Entry 9UD9 (electron microscopy, 3.11 A resolution); this record covers chains A and F of the 6 polymer chains in the assembly.

[Chain A]
Name: Na(+)-translocating NADH-quinone reductase subunit A
Source organism: Vibrio cholerae O395
Notes: EC 7.2.1.1
Reference sequence: A5F5X1 (NQRA_VIBC3); residues 1-446 here = UniProt positions 1-446
Chain sequence (446 residues; each row starts with the number of its first residue):
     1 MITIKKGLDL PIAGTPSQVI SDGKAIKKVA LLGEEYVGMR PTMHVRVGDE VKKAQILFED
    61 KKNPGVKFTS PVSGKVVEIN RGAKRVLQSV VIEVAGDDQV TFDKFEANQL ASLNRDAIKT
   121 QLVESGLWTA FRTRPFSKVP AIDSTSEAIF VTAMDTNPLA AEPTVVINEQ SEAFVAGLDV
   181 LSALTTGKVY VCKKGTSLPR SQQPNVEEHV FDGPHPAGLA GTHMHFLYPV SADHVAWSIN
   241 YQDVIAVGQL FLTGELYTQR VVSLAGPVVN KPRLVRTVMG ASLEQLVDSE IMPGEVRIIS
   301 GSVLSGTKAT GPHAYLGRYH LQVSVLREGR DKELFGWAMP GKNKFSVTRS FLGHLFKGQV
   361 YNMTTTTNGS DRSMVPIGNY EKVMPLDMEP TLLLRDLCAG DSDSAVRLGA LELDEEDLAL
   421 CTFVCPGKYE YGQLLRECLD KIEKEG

[Chain F]
Name: Na(+)-translocating NADH-quinone reductase subunit F
Source organism: Vibrio cholerae O395
Notes: EC 7.2.1.1
Reference sequence: A5F5Y4 (NQRF_VIBC3); numbering as in UniProt (aligned over 1-408)
Chain sequence (414 residues; numbered 1 to 414; the number before each row is that of its first residue):
     1 MSTIIFGVVM FTLIILALVL VILFAKSKLV PTGDITISIN GDPEKAIVTQ PGGKLLTALA
    61 GAGVFVSSAC GGGGSCGQCR VKIKSGGGDI LPTELDHISK GEAREGERLA CQVAVKADMD
   121 LELPEEIFGV KKWECTVISN DNKATFIKEL KLAIPDGESV PFRAGGYIQI EAPAHHVKYA
   181 DFDVPEKYRG DWDKFNLFRY ESKVDEPIIR AYSMANYPEE FGIIMLNVRI ATPPPNNPNV
   241 PPGQMSSYIW SLKAGDKCTI SGPFGEFFAK DTDAEMVFIG GGAGMAPMRS HIFDQLKRLK
   301 SKRKMSYWYG ARSKREMFYV EDFDGLAAEN DNFVWHCALS DPQPEDNWTG YTGFIHNVLY
   361 ENYLKDHEAP EDCEYYMCGP PMMNAAVINM LKNLGVEEEN ILLDDFGGHH HHHH
Not modelled in the structure: 409-414
Construct notes: expression tag (409-414)
Metal / ion sites: 2Fe-2S cluster Fe: Ala69, Cys79
Small-molecule neighbours:
  - FAD (flavin-adenine dinucleotide): Tyr167, Arg210, Ala211, Tyr212, Ser213, Asn227, Val228, Arg229, Ala231, Val240, Pro241, Pro242, Gly243, Gln244, Met245, Ser246, Ala283, Ala286, Phe406
  - 2Fe-2S cluster (FES): Ser67, Ser68, Ala69, Cys70, Gly72, Gly73, Gly74, Ser75, Cys76, Gly77, Gln78, Cys79, Gln112
UniProt features mapped onto this chain:
  - binding site ([2Fe-2S] cluster): Cys70, Cys76, Cys79, Cys111
  - mutagenesis: Cys70 (C70A: Loss of the 2Fe-2S center, but does not affect flavin content. Exhibits very low NADH:quinone oxidoreductase activity), Cys76 (C76A: Loss of the 2Fe-2S center, but does not affect flavin content. Exhibits very low NADH:quinone oxidoreductase activity), Cys79 (C79A: Loss of the 2Fe-2S center, but does not affect flavin content. Exhibits very low NADH:quinone oxidoreductase activity), Cys111 (C111A: Loss of the 2Fe-2S center, but does not affect flavin content. Exhibits very low NADH:quinone oxidoreductase activity), Arg210 (R210L: Decreases flavin content, but does not affect the 2Fe-2S center. Exhibits very low NADH:quinone oxidoreductase activity), Tyr212 (Y212L: Decreases flavin content, but does not affect the 2Fe-2S center. Exhibits very low NADH:quinone oxidoreductase activity), Ser246 (S246A: Decreases flavin content, but does not affect the 2Fe-2S center. Exhibits very low NADH:quinone oxidoreductase activity)

[Interface between chain A and chain F]
Pairs across the interface (10):
  Arg40(A) with Glu397(F), salt bridge
  Arg46(A) with Glu368(F), salt bridge
  Lys61(A) with Asp372(F), salt bridge
  Lys84(A) with Lys392(F); Asn393(F); Gly395(F)
  Arg85(A) with Pro370(F); Glu371(F), salt bridge; Leu394(F), hydrogen bond (side chain-backbone)
  Asp403(A) with Lys100(F), salt bridge

[Summary]
Chain A and chain F form an interface of 6 and 10 residues respectively, with 1 hydrogen bond and 5 salt
bridges. Among the polar pairs are Arg40(A)-Glu397(F), Arg46(A)-Glu368(F) and Lys61(A)-Asp372(F). Ligands of
chain F: 2Fe-2S cluster and flavin-adenine dinucleotide.
Here chain A is Na(+)-translocating NADH-quinone reductase subunit A and chain F is Na(+)-translocating
NADH-quinone reductase subunit F, both from Vibrio cholerae O395. Entry 9UD9 (Cryo-EM structure of
Na+-translocating NADH-ubiquinone oxidoreductase from Vibrio cholerae reduced by NADH, in the absence of ...)
was determined by electron microscopy (same publication as 9U5G, 9UD3, 9UD4, 9UD5, 9UD6, 9UD8 and 4 further
entries).
